PDB entry 4TS5 | X-ray diffraction, 2.40 A resolution | chains A and B

[Chain A (and B)]
Protein: Purine phosphoribosyltransferase (GpT-1)
From: Sulfolobus solfataricus
Notes: EC 2.4.2.-; chain B of this document is another copy of the same molecule, construct and numbering; everything in this record applies to it too
UniProtKB: Q97W95 (Q97W95_SULSO); residue numbers follow UniProt; this construct covers 1-210
Chain sequence (210 residues; numbered 1 to 210; the number before each row is that of its first residue):
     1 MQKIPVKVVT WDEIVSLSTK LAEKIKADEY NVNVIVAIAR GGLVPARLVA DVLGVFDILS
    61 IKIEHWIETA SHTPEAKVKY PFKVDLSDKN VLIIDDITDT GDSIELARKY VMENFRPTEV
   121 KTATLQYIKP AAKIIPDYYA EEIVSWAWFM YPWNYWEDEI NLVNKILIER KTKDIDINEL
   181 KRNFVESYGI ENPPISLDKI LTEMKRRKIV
Unresolved in the structure: 1
Small-molecule neighbours: adenosine monophosphate (AMP): His65, Asp95, Asp96, Ile97, Thr98, Asp99, Thr100, Gly101, Asp102, Ser103, Ile128, Trp146, Ala147, Trp148, Phe149, Tyr151

[How chain A and chain B interact]
Pairs across the interface (76; chain A residue first):
  Trp11(A) - Trp11(B)  hydrophobic
  Trp11(A) - Val15(B)
  Trp11(A) - Leu48(B)  hydrophobic
  Val15(A) - Trp11(B)
  Lys26(A) - Glu203(B)  salt bridge
  Lys26(A) - Arg206(B)
  Val34(A) - Tyr80(B)
  Ala39(A) - Ile58(B)
  Arg40(A) - Arg47(B)  hydrogen bond (backbone-side chain)
  Arg40(A) - Val55(B)  hydrogen bond (side chain-backbone)
  Arg40(A) - Phe56(B)
  Arg40(A) - Ile58(B)
  Leu43(A) - Ile58(B)  hydrophobic
  Val44(A) - Arg47(B)
  Arg47(A) - Arg40(B)
  Arg47(A) - Val44(B)
  Arg47(A) - Trp153(B)
  Arg47(A) - Asn154(B)  hydrogen bond
  Leu48(A) - Trp11(B)  hydrophobic
  Leu48(A) - Trp153(B)  hydrophobic
  Asp51(A) - Trp153(B)
  Asp51(A) - Asn154(B)
  Asp51(A) - Tyr155(B)  hydrogen bond (side chain-backbone)
  Asp51(A) - Trp156(B)  hydrogen bond (side chain-backbone)
  Asp51(A) - Glu157(B)  hydrogen bond (side chain-backbone)
  Asp51(A) - Arg207(B)  hydrogen bond (backbone-side chain)
  Val52(A) - Trp156(B)
  Val52(A) - Glu203(B)
  Val52(A) - Arg207(B)  hydrogen bond (backbone-side chain)
  Leu53(A) - Arg206(B)  hydrogen bond (backbone-side chain)
  Leu53(A) - Arg207(B)
  Gly54(A) - Arg207(B)
  Val55(A) - Arg40(B)  hydrogen bond (backbone-side chain)
  Phe56(A) - Arg40(B)
  Phe56(A) - Lys62(B)  hydrogen bond (backbone-side chain)
  Phe56(A) - Glu157(B)
  Asp57(A) - Lys62(B)
  Asp57(A) - Lys79(B)  salt bridge
  Asp57(A) - Tyr80(B)  hydrogen bond
  Ile58(A) - Ala39(B)
  Ile58(A) - Arg40(B)
  Ile58(A) - Leu43(B)  hydrophobic
  Leu59(A) - Tyr80(B)  hydrophobic
  Ser60(A) - Ser60(B)  hydrogen bond
  Lys62(A) - Phe56(B)  hydrogen bond (side chain-backbone)
  Lys62(A) - Asp57(B)
  Lys62(A) - Ile58(B)
  Lys79(A) - Asp57(B)  salt bridge
  Tyr80(A) - Val34(B)
  Tyr80(A) - Asp57(B)  hydrogen bond
  Tyr80(A) - Leu59(B)  hydrophobic
  Tyr80(A) - Val84(B)
  Tyr80(A) - Leu86(B)  hydrophobic
  Tyr80(A) - Lys89(B)
  Phe82(A) - Phe82(B)  hydrophobic
  Val84(A) - Tyr80(B)
  Leu86(A) - Tyr80(B)  hydrophobic
  Lys89(A) - Tyr80(B)
  Trp153(A) - Arg47(B)
  Trp153(A) - Leu48(B)  hydrophobic
  Trp153(A) - Asp51(B)
  Asn154(A) - Arg47(B)  hydrogen bond
  Asn154(A) - Asp51(B)
  Tyr155(A) - Asp51(B)  hydrogen bond (backbone-side chain)
  Trp156(A) - Asp51(B)  hydrogen bond (backbone-side chain)
  Trp156(A) - Val52(B)
  Glu157(A) - Asp51(B)  hydrogen bond (backbone-side chain)
  Glu157(A) - Phe56(B)
  Glu203(A) - Lys26(B)  salt bridge
  Glu203(A) - Val52(B)
  Arg206(A) - Lys26(B)
  Arg206(A) - Leu53(B)
  Arg207(A) - Asp51(B)  hydrogen bond (side chain-backbone)
  Arg207(A) - Val52(B)  hydrogen bond (side chain-backbone)
  Arg207(A) - Leu53(B)
  Arg207(A) - Gly54(B)
Interface residues without a listed pair, chain A (39 interface residues in all): Pro81, Lys83, Asp85, Pro152
Interface residues without a listed pair, chain B (39 interface residues in all): Pro81, Lys83, Asp85, Pro152

[Overview]
Chain A and chain B each contribute 39 residues to their interface, with 21 hydrogen bonds and 4 salt bridges.
Polar contacts include Lys26(A)-Glu203(B), Asp57(A)-Lys79(B) and Arg40(A)-Arg47(B). Ligands of chain A:
adenosine monophosphate.
Both chains are Purine phosphoribosyltransferase (GpT-1) (Sulfolobus solfataricus). Entry 4TS5 (Sulfolobus
solfataricus adenine phosphoribosyltransferase with AMP) was determined by X-ray diffraction together with
4TRC and 4TS7 from the same study.
